Entry 1Q5Q (X-ray diffraction, 2.60 A resolution); this record covers chains A and H of the 14 polymer chains in the assembly.

== Chain A ==
Protein: proteasome alpha-type subunit 1
Source organism: Rhodococcus erythropolis
Notes: EC 3.4.25.1
UniProtKB: Q53080 (Q53080_RHOER); residue numbers follow UniProt; this construct covers 1-259
Sequence (259 residues; numbered 1 to 259; the number before each row is that of its first residue):
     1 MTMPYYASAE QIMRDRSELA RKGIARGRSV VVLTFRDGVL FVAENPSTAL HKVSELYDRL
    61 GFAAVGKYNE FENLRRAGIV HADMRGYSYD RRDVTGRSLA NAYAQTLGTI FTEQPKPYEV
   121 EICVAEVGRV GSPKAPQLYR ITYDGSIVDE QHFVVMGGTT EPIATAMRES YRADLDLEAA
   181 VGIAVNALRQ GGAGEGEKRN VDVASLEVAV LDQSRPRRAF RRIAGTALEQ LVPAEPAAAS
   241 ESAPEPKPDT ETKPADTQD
Not modelled in the structure: 1-8, 193-200, 236-259

== Chain H ==
Protein: proteasome beta-type subunit 1
Source organism: Rhodococcus erythropolis
UniProtKB: Q53079 (Q53079_RHOER); residues 1-229 here correspond to UniProt positions 66-294 (UniProt number = residue number + 65)
Sequence (235 residues; row label = number of the first residue in the row):
     1 TTIVALTYKG GVLLAGDRRA TQGNLIASRD VEKVYVTDEY SAAGIAGTAG IAIELVRLFA
    61 VELEHYEKIE GVPLTFDGKA NRLASMVRGN LGAAMQGLAV VPLLVGYDLD ADDESRAGRI
   121 VSYDVVGGRY EERAGYHAVG SGSLFAKSAL KKIYSPDSDE ETALRAAIES LYDAADDDSA
   181 TGGPDLTRGI YPTAVTITQA GAVHVSEETT SELARRIVAE RTEQGGSARH HHHHH
Not modelled in the structure: 225-235
Sequence notes: expression tag (230-235)
UniProt features mapped onto this chain:
  - active site: Thr-1 (Nucleophile)

== Interface between chain A and chain H ==
Contacting residue pairs - 22 pairs, chain A then chain H:
  Glu-55(A) with Lys-68(H)
  Leu-56(A) with Lys-68(H), hydrogen bond (backbone-side chain)
  Tyr-57(A) with Lys-68(H)
  Arg-75(A) with Lys-68(H), hydrogen bond (side chain-backbone); Ile-69(H), hydrogen bond (side chain-backbone)
  Arg-76(A) with Ile-69(H)
  Ile-79(A) with His-65(H); Lys-68(H); Ile-69(H), hydrophobic
  Val-80(A) with His-65(H)
  Asp-83(A) with His-65(H), salt bridge; Lys-68(H), salt bridge
  Gly-86(A) with Arg-57(H), hydrogen bond (backbone-side chain)
  Tyr-87(A) with Glu-54(H), hydrogen bond (side chain-backbone); Arg-57(H), hydrogen bond (backbone-side chain); Leu-58(H)
  Tyr-89(A) with Arg-57(H), hydrogen bond (backbone-side chain)
  Arg-91(A) with Glu-64(H), salt bridge
  Arg-217(A) with Glu-64(H), salt bridge
  Arg-218(A) with Glu-64(H), salt bridge; Glu-67(H), salt bridge; Lys-68(H)
Interface residues without a listed pair, chain H (10 interface residues in all): Val-61, Glu-70

== Summary ==
Chain A and chain H form an interface of 14 and 10 residues respectively; the contacts include 7 hydrogen
bonds and 6 salt bridges. Polar contacts include Asp-83(A)/His-65(H), Asp-83(A)/Lys-68(H) and
Arg-91(A)/Glu-64(H). UniProt lists active-site residue Thr-1(H) on chain H.
Here chain A is proteasome alpha-type subunit 1 and chain H is proteasome beta-type subunit 1, both from
Rhodococcus erythropolis. Entry 1Q5Q (The Rhodococcus 20S proteasome) was determined by X-ray diffraction
together with 1Q5R from the same study.
